PDB entry 5WHZ | X-ray diffraction, 3.55 A resolution | chains L and H

# Chain L
Molecule: Anti-HIV CODV-Fab Light chain
Source organism: Homo sapiens
Notes: antibody fragment or engineered binder
Amino-acid sequence (338 residues; each row starts with the number of its first residue):
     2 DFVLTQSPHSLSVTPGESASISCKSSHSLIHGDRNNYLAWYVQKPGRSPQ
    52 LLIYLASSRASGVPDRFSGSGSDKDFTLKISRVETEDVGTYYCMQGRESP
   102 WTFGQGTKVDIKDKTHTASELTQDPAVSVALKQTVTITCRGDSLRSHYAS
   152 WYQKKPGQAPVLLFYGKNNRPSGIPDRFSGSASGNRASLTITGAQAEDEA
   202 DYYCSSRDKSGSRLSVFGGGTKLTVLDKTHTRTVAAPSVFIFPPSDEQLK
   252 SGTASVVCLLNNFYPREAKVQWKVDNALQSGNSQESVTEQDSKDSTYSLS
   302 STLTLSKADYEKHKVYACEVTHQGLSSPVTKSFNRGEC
Disordered / not traced: 338-339
Cystine bridges: C24-C94, C140-C205, C259-C319

# Chain H
Molecule: Anti-HIV CODV-Fab Heavy chain
Source organism: Homo sapiens
Notes: antibody fragment or engineered binder
Amino-acid sequence (396 residues; each row starts with the number of its first residue):
     1 EVRLVESGGGLVKPGGSLRLSCSASGFDFDNAWMTWVRQPPGKGLEWVGR
    51 ITGPGEGWSVDYAESVKGRFTISRDNTKNTLYLEMNNVRTEDTGYYFCAR
   101 TGKYYDFWSGYPPGEEYFQDWGQGTLVIVSSDKTHTQVHLTQSGPEVRKP
   151 GTSVKVSCKAPGNTLKTYDLHWVRSVPGQGLQWMGWISHEGDKKVIVERF
   201 KAKVTIDWDRSTNTAYLQLSGLTSGDTAVYYCAKGSKHRLRDYALYDDDG
   251 ALNWAVDVDYLSNLEFWGQGTAVTVSSDKTHTASTKGPSVFPLAPSSKST
   301 SGGTAALGCLVKDYFPEPVTVSWNSGALTSGVHTFPAVLQSSGLYSLSSV
   351 VTVPSSSLGTQTYICNVNHKPSNTKVDKKVEPKSCDKTHTHHHHHH
Disordered / not traced: 244-255, 280-305, 359-363, 385-396
Cystine bridges: C22-C98, C158-C232, C309-C365
From the paper describing this entry:
  - conformationally variable residues (order/disorder transition): T280 to A305

# Chain L / chain H interface
Residue-residue contacts - 124 pairs, chain L then chain H:
  H32(L) - L240(H)
  H32(L) - Y260(H)
  Y38(L) - H238(H)
  Y38(L) - Y260(H)  hydrophobic
  Y38(L) - L261(H)
  Y42(L) - N263(H)
  Y42(L) - L264(H)  hydrogen bond (side chain-backbone)
  Y42(L) - W267(H)  hydrophobic
  Q44(L) - S175(H)  hydrogen bond
  Q44(L) - L181(H)
  Q44(L) - Y231(H)
  P46(L) - I128(H)
  G47(L) - I128(H)
  R48(L) - D132(H)  salt bridge
  S49(L) - Y231(H)
  S49(L) - G268(H)  hydrogen bond (side chain-backbone)
  S49(L) - Q269(H)  hydrogen bond (side chain-backbone)
  P50(L) - Y231(H)
  P50(L) - W267(H)  hydrogen bond (backbone-side chain)
  L52(L) - N263(H)
  L52(L) - L264(H)
  L52(L) - E265(H)
  Y55(L) - N263(H)
  L56(L) - S262(H)
  T86(L) - T90(H)
  E87(L) - S130(H)  hydrogen bond
  E87(L) - D132(H)
  Y93(L) - G180(H)
  Y93(L) - L181(H)
  M95(L) - W183(H)
  M95(L) - L261(H)  hydrophobic
  G97(L) - Y260(H)
  G97(L) - L261(H)  hydrogen bond (backbone-backbone)
  R98(L) - Y260(H)
  P101(L) - W183(H)  hydrophobic
  W102(L) - H171(H)
  W102(L) - W183(H)
  W102(L) - W186(H)  hydrophobic
  W102(L) - D259(H)
  W102(L) - L261(H)  hydrophobic
  F104(L) - V173(H)  hydrophobic
  F104(L) - L181(H)
  F104(L) - Q182(H)
  F104(L) - W183(H)
  K109(L) - G42(H)
  D111(L) - K43(H)
  S147(L) - E115(H)
  H148(L) - P113(H)
  H148(L) - G114(H)  hydrogen bond (side chain-backbone)
  H148(L) - E115(H)  salt bridge
  Y149(L) - E115(H)  hydrogen bond (backbone-side chain)
  S151(L) - E116(H)
  S151(L) - Y117(H)
  Y153(L) - Y117(H)
  Y153(L) - F118(H)  hydrogen bond (side chain-backbone)
  Y153(L) - W121(H)
  K155(L) - Q39(H)  hydrogen bond
  G158(L) - P177(H)
  Q159(L) - F97(H)
  Q159(L) - Q123(H)
  A160(L) - G122(H)
  A160(L) - Q123(H)
  P161(L) - W121(H)
  L163(L) - Y117(H)  hydrophobic
  L163(L) - F118(H)
  L163(L) - Q119(H)
  Y166(L) - Y117(H)
  G167(L) - Y104(H)
  K168(L) - Y104(H)
  N170(L) - Y104(H)  hydrogen bond
  Y204(L) - Q39(H)
  Y204(L) - K43(H)  hydrogen bond (side chain-backbone)
  Y204(L) - G44(H)
  Y204(L) - L45(H)
  S206(L) - F118(H)
  R208(L) - P113(H)  hydrogen bond (side chain-backbone)
  R208(L) - G114(H)  hydrogen bond (side chain-backbone)
  R208(L) - E115(H)
  R208(L) - E116(H)  salt bridge
  G212(L) - P113(H)
  R214(L) - R50(H)  hydrogen bond (backbone-side chain)
  R214(L) - D61(H)
  R214(L) - E116(H)
  L215(L) - W47(H)  hydrophobic
  L215(L) - D61(H)
  L215(L) - Y62(H)
  S216(L) - W47(H)
  S216(L) - E116(H)  hydrogen bond
  F218(L) - V37(H)  hydrophobic
  F218(L) - L45(H)
  F218(L) - E46(H)
  F218(L) - W47(H)
  F218(L) - F118(H)  hydrophobic
  F218(L) - W121(H)  hydrophobic
  F243(L) - A306(H)
  F243(L) - L307(H)  hydrophobic
  S256(L) - K312(H)
  L260(L) - F335(H)  hydrophobic
  L260(L) - V350(H)  hydrophobic
  N262(L) - H333(H)
  N262(L) - T352(H)  hydrogen bond
  N263(L) - H333(H)  hydrogen bond
  K270(L) - A202(H)
  S281(L) - G151(H)
  Q285(L) - V338(H)
  Q285(L) - L339(H)
  Q285(L) - Q340(H)
  E286(L) - V338(H)
  S287(L) - F335(H)
  S287(L) - P336(H)  hydrogen bond (side chain-backbone)
  S287(L) - V338(H)
  V288(L) - P336(H)
  T289(L) - T334(H)
  T289(L) - F335(H)
  D292(L) - V332(H)
  D292(L) - H333(H)  salt bridge
  K294(L) - T329(H)  hydrogen bond (side chain-backbone)
  K294(L) - S330(H)
  K294(L) - G331(H)
  S299(L) - H333(H)  hydrogen bond
  S299(L) - F335(H)
  L300(L) - F335(H)
  S301(L) - F335(H)
  S301(L) - S348(H)
Interface residues without a listed pair, chain L (78 interface residues in all): A40, Q96, S100, G105, Q106, D114, P157, S213, V217, G219, G220, F241, G282, E290, T303
Interface residues without a listed pair, chain H (79 interface residues in all): P41, E91, Y111, L126, S131, G178, Q179, V195, V197, G308, A337

# In short
78 residues of chain L and 79 residues of chain H are in contact; the contacts include 22 hydrogen bonds and 4
salt bridges. Polar contacts include R48(L)-D132(H), H148(L)-E115(H) and R208(L)-E116(H). The paper reports
conformational variability at T280(H).
Chain L is Anti-HIV CODV-Fab Light chain and chain H is Anti-HIV CODV-Fab Heavy chain, both from Homo sapiens;
the structure, PGDM1400-10E8v4 CODV Fab, was determined by X-ray diffraction.
